5C08 - chains C and D of the 5 polymer chains in the assembly; structure by X-ray diffraction, 2.33 A resolution.

[Chain C]
Molecule: Marker peptide
Sequence (10 residues; row label = number of the first residue in the row):
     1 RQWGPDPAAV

[Chain D]
Molecule: 1E6 TCR Alpha Chain
From: Homo sapiens
Sequence (191 residues; row label = number of the first residue in the row):
     2 AEVEQDPGPL SVPEGAIVSL NCTYSNSAFQ YFMWYRQYSR KGPELLMYTY SSGNKEDGRF
    62 TAQVDKSSKY ISLFIRDSQP SDSATYLCAM RGDSSYKLIF GSGTRLLVRP DIQNPDPAVY
   122 QLRDSKSSDK SVCLFTDFDS QTNVSQSKDS DVYITDKCVL DMRSMDFKSN SAVAWSNKSD
   182 FACANAFNNS I
Unresolved in the structure: 2, 192
Disulfides: Cys23-Cys89, Cys134-Cys184

[Chain C / chain D interface]
Pairs across the interface (7; chain C residue first):
  Arg1(C) - Asp94(D)  salt bridge
  Gly4(C) - Asp94(D)
  Pro5(C) - Arg92(D)
  Pro5(C) - Asp94(D)
  Pro5(C) - Ser96(D)
  Pro5(C) - Tyr97(D)  hydrophobic
  Asp6(C) - Tyr97(D)  hydrogen bond
Other interface residues (no listed pair), chain C (5 interface residues in all): Gln2
Other interface residues (no listed pair), chain D (6 interface residues in all): Gln31, Ser95
Interface features reported in the paper:
  - interface residues, chain D: Tyr97(D)

[Summary]
5 residues of chain C and 6 residues of chain D are in contact, with 1 hydrogen bond and 1 salt bridge. Among
the polar pairs are Arg1(C)-Asp94(D) and Asp6(C)-Tyr97(D). The paper reports the interface residue Tyr97(D).
Chain C is Marker peptide and chain D is 1E6 TCR Alpha Chain (Homo sapiens); the structure, 1E6 TCR in Complex
with HLA-A0e carrying RQWGPDPAAV, was determined by X-ray diffraction together with 5C07, 5C09, 5C0A, 5C0B,
5C0C, 5C0D and 6 further entries from the same study.
